Entry 8DPR (X-ray diffraction, 2.00 A resolution); this record covers chain A.

Chain A:
Name: 3C-like proteinase nsp5
From: Severe acute respiratory syndrome coronavirus 2
Notes: EC 3.4.22.69
UniProtKB: P0DTD1 (R1AB_SARS2); residues 1-302 here correspond to UniProt positions 3264-3565 (UniProt number = residue number + 3263)
Sequence (303 residues; numbered 0 to 302; the number before each row is that of its first residue; numbering starts at 0):
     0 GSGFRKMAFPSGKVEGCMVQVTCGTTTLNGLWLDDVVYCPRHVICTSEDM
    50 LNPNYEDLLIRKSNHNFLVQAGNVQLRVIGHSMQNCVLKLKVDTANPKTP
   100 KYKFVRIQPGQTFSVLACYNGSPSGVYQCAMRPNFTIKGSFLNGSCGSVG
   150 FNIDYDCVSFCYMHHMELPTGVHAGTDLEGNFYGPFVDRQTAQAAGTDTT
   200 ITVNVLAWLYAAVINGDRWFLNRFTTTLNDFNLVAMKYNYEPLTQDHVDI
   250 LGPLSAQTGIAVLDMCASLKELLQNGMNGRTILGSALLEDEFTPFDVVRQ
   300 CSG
Differences from the reference sequence: expression tag (0)
Glycans and other covalent adducts: compound T43 linked to Cys145
Ligand contacts:
  - T43 (2,2,2-trifluoro-N-{(2S)-1-[(1R,2S,5S)-2-({(2S)-1-(4-fluoro-1,3-benzothiazol-2-yl)-1-oxo-3-[(3S)-2-oxopyrrolidin-3-yl]propan-2-yl}carbamothioyl)-6,6-dimethyl-3-azabicyclo[3.1.0]hexan-3-yl]-3,3-dimethyl-1-oxobutan-2-yl}acetamide): Thr25, Leu27, His41, Cys44, Met49, Tyr54, Phe140, Leu141, Asn142, Gly143, Ser144, His163, His164, Met165, Glu166, Leu167, Pro168, His172, Asp187, Arg188, Gln189, Thr190, Gln192
  - Zn2+ (ZN): Asn203, Val204, Trp207, Glu288, Asp289, Glu290, Phe291
Swiss-Prot annotation at these positions:
  - active site: His41 (For 3CL-PRO activity), Cys145 (Nucleophile)
  - cross-link (Glycyl lysine isopeptide (Lys-Gly)): Lys5 (interchain with G-Cter in ubiquitin), Lys90 (interchain with G-Cter in ubiquitin)
Reported in the primary citation:
  - binding site for T43: His41, Met49, Gly143, Ser144, Cys145, His163, His164, Met165, Glu166
  - catalytic residues: Cys145

Summary:
Ligands of chain A: Zn2+. Covalently linked compound T43: at Cys145. From UniProt: active-site residues His41
and Cys145. From the paper: the catalytic residue Cys145; a binding site for T43 at His41, Met49 and Gly143
among others.
Chain A is 3C-like proteinase nsp5 (Severe acute respiratory syndrome coronavirus 2); the structure, Crystal
structure of SARS-CoV-2 main protease in complex with inhibitor TKB-248, was determined by X-ray diffraction,
deposited together with 8DOX.
